Entry 5ZSC (X-ray diffraction, 2.20 A resolution); this record covers chains B and A of the 4 polymer chains in the assembly.

Chain B (and A):
Molecule: Toll-like receptor 7
Source organism: Macaca mulatta
Notes: chain A of this document is another copy of the same molecule, construct and numbering; everything in this record applies to it too
Reference sequence: B3Y653 (B3Y653_MACMU); numbering as in UniProt (aligned over 27-839)
Chain sequence (823 residues; each row starts with the number of its first residue):
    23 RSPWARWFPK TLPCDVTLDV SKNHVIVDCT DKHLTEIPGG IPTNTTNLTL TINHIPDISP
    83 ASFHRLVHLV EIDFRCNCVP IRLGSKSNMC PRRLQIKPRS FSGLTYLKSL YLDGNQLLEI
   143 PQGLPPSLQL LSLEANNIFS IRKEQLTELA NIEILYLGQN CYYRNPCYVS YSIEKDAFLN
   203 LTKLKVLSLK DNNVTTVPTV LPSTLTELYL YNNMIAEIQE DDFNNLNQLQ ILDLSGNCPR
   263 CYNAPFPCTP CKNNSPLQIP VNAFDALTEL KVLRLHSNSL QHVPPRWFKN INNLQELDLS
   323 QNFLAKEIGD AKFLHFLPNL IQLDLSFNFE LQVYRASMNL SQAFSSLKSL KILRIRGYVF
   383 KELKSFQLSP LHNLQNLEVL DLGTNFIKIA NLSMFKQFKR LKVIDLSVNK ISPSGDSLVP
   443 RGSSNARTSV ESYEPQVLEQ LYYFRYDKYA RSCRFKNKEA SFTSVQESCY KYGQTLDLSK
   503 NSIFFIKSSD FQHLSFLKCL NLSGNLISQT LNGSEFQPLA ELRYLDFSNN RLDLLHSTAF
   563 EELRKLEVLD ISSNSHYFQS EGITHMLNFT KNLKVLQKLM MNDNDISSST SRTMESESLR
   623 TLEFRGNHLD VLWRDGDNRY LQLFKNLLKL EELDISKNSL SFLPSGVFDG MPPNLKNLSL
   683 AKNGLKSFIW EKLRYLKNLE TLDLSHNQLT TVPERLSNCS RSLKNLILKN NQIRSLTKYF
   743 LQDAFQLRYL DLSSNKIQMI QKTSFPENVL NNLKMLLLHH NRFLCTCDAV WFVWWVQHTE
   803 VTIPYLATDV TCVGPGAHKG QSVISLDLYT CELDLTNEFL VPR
Disordered / not traced: 23-26, 436-458, 479-489, 836-845 (chain A: 23-26, 436-458, 478-489, 836-845)
Sequence notes: expression tag (23-26, 840-845); engineered mutation Gln167 (Asn in B3Y653), Gln389 (Asn in B3Y653), Gln488 (Asn in B3Y653), Gln799 (Asn in B3Y653)
Disulfides: Cys36-Cys51, Cys98-Cys475, Cys100-Cys112, Cys183-Cys189, Cys260-Cys273, Cys263-Cys270, Cys491-Cys521, Cys787-Cys814, Cys789-Cys833
Covalently attached groups: N-acetylglucosamine (NAG) linked to Asn69, Asn215, Asn361, Asn413, Asn523, Asn534, Asn590, Asn679, Asn720
Ligand contacts:
  - IMDQ (IDQ; 1-[[4-(aminomethyl)phenyl]methyl]-2-butyl-imidazo[4,5-c]quinolin-4-amine), molecule 1: Tyr264, Asn265, Phe349, Phe351, Gln354, Val355, Tyr356, Val381, Phe408, Lys432
  - IMDQ (IDQ), molecule 2: Thr532, Asp555, Leu557, Gly584, Ile585, Thr586

Chain B / chain A interface:
Contacting residue pairs - 79 pairs, chain B then chain A:
  Arg104(B) - Asp637(A)
  Arg104(B) - Gly638(A)
  Lys108(B) - Asp637(A)  salt bridge
  Lys108(B) - Phe664(A)
  Lys108(B) - Ser689(A)  hydrogen bond (backbone-side chain)
  Ser109(B) - Lys688(A)
  Tyr185(B) - Gly638(A)
  Arg186(B) - Arg636(A)
  Arg186(B) - Asp637(A)  hydrogen bond (side chain-backbone)
  Tyr264(B) - Thr586(A)  hydrogen bond
  Asn265(B) - Gly584(A)  hydrogen bond (side chain-backbone)
  Asn265(B) - Ile585(A)
  Asn265(B) - Thr586(A)  hydrogen bond
  Asn265(B) - Thr612(A)  hydrogen bond
  Ala266(B) - Arg641(A)  hydrogen bond (backbone-side chain)
  Pro267(B) - Asp639(A)
  Pro267(B) - Arg641(A)
  Phe268(B) - Arg641(A)
  Pro269(B) - Asp639(A)
  Pro269(B) - Arg641(A)
  Phe408(B) - Ile585(A)  hydrophobic
  Val430(B) - Ser582(A)
  Lys432(B) - Ser530(A)
  Lys432(B) - Tyr579(A)
  Gln462(B) - Glu583(A)
  Leu463(B) - Glu583(A)
  Tyr464(B) - Glu583(A)  hydrogen bond (backbone-side chain)
  Tyr465(B) - Glu583(A)  hydrogen bond (backbone-side chain)
  Phe466(B) - Glu583(A)  hydrogen bond (backbone-side chain)
  Phe466(B) - Gly584(A)
  Lys502(B) - His578(A)
  Asn503(B) - Arg553(A)  hydrogen bond (backbone-side chain)
  Ser504(B) - Ser530(A)
  Phe506(B) - Phe506(A)  hydrophobic
  Gly526(B) - Arg553(A)  hydrogen bond (backbone-side chain)
  Asn527(B) - Arg553(A)
  Leu528(B) - Leu528(A)
  Leu528(B) - Arg553(A)
  Ser530(B) - Lys432(A)
  Ser530(B) - Ser504(A)
  Arg553(B) - Asn503(A)  hydrogen bond (side chain-backbone)
  Arg553(B) - Gly526(A)  hydrogen bond (side chain-backbone)
  Arg553(B) - Asn527(A)
  Arg553(B) - Leu528(A)
  Asp555(B) - Lys432(A)  salt bridge
  His578(B) - Lys502(A)
  Tyr579(B) - Lys432(A)  hydrogen bond
  Ser582(B) - Val430(A)
  Glu583(B) - Gln462(A)
  Glu583(B) - Leu463(A)
  Glu583(B) - Tyr464(A)  hydrogen bond (side chain-backbone)
  Glu583(B) - Tyr465(A)  hydrogen bond (side chain-backbone)
  Glu583(B) - Phe466(A)  hydrogen bond (side chain-backbone)
  Gly584(B) - Asn265(A)
  Gly584(B) - Phe466(A)
  Ile585(B) - Asn265(A)
  Ile585(B) - Phe408(A)  hydrophobic
  Thr586(B) - Tyr264(A)  hydrogen bond
  Thr586(B) - Asn265(A)  hydrogen bond
  Thr612(B) - Asn265(A)  hydrogen bond
  Arg636(B) - Tyr185(A)
  Arg636(B) - Arg186(A)
  Asp637(B) - Arg104(A)
  Asp637(B) - Lys108(A)  salt bridge
  Asp637(B) - Arg186(A)  hydrogen bond (backbone-side chain)
  Gly638(B) - Arg104(A)
  Gly638(B) - Tyr185(A)
  Gly638(B) - Pro269(A)
  Asp639(B) - Pro267(A)
  Asp639(B) - Pro269(A)
  Arg641(B) - Ala266(A)  hydrogen bond (side chain-backbone)
  Arg641(B) - Pro267(A)
  Arg641(B) - Phe268(A)  hydrogen bond (side chain-backbone)
  Arg641(B) - Pro269(A)
  Phe664(B) - Lys108(A)
  Lys688(B) - Ser107(A)
  Lys688(B) - Ser109(A)
  Ser689(B) - Lys108(A)
  Arg784(B) - Arg784(A)
Interface residues without a listed pair, chain B (54 interface residues in all): Ile103, Ser107, Phe349, Thr406, Arg467, Gln531, Thr532, Gln581
Interface residues without a listed pair, chain A (54 interface residues in all): Ile103, Phe349, Thr406, Arg467, Gln531, Thr532, Asp555, Gln581

Summary:
The chain B/chain A interface involves 54 residues from each chain; the contacts include 24 hydrogen bonds and
3 salt bridges. Polar pairs include Lys108(B)-Asp637(A), Asp555(B)-Lys432(A) and Lys108(B)-Ser689(A). Bound to
chain B: IMDQ.
Both chains are Toll-like receptor 7 (Macaca mulatta). Entry 5ZSC (Crystal structure of monkey TLR7 in complex
with IMDQ and CCUUCC) was determined by X-ray diffraction together with 5ZSA, 5ZSB, 5ZSD, 5ZSE, 5ZSL, 5ZSM and
5ZSN from the same study.
